Entry 2DHR (X-ray diffraction, 3.90 A resolution); this record covers chains C and E of the 6 polymer chains in the assembly.

[Chain C (and E)]
Name: FtsH
Organism: Thermus thermophilus
Notes: fragment: whole cytosolic region; chain E of this document is another copy of the same molecule, construct and numbering; everything in this record applies to it too
UniProt: Q9LCZ4 (Q9LCZ4_THETH); residue numbers follow UniProt; this construct covers 126-624
Amino-acid sequence (499 residues; row label = number of the first residue in the row):
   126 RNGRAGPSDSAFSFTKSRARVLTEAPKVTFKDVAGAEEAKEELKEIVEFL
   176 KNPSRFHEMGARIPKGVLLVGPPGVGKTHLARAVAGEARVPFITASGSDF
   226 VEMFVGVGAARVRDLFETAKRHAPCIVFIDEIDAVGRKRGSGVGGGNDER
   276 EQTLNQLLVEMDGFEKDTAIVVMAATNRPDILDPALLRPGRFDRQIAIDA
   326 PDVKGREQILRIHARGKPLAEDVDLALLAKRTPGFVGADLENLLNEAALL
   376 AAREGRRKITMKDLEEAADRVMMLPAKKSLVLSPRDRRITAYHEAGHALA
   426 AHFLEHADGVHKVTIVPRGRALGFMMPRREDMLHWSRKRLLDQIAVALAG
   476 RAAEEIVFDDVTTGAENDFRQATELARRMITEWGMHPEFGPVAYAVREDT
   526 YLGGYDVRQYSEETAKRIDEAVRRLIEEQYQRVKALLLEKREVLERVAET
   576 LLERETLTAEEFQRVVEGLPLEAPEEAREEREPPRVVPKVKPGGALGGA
Disordered / not traced: 126-142, 601-624
Sequence notes: engineered mutation Leu-399 (Gly in Q9LCZ4)
Ligand contacts: ADP (adenosine-5'-diphosphate): Ala-159, Pro-197, Pro-198, Gly-199, Val-200, Gly-201, Lys-202, Thr-203, His-204, Arg-207, Asp-255, Ala-300, Ile-334, His-338, Gly-362, Ala-363, Glu-366

[Chain C / chain E interface]
Contacting residue pairs (6):
  Asp-273(C) with Asp-273(E)
  Glu-276(C) with Phe-229(E); Val-230(E); Gly-269(E)
  Gln-277(C) with Phe-229(E)
  Asn-280(C) with Phe-229(E)
Also at the interface, not in a pair above, chain C (6 interface residues in all): Lys-263, Asn-272

[Summary]
6 residues of chain C face 4 of chain E across their interface. Ligands of chain C: ADP.
Both chains are FtsH (Thermus thermophilus). Entry 2DHR (Whole cytosolic region of ATP-dependent
metalloprotease FtsH (G399L)) was determined by X-ray diffraction, deposited together with 4EIW and 2DI4.
